PDB entry 3F9H | X-ray diffraction, 2.90 A resolution | chains A and B

== Chain A (and B) ==
Name: 3C-like proteinase
Organism: SARS coronavirus
Notes: EC 3.4.22.-; chain B of this document is another copy of the same molecule, construct and numbering; everything in this record applies to it too
Reference sequence: P0C6U8 (R1A_CVHSA); residues 1-306 here correspond to UniProt positions 3241-3546 (UniProt number = residue number + 3240)
Amino-acid sequence (308 residues; row label = number of the first residue in the row; numbers below 1 keep their minus sign (Gly-1 is residue -1)):
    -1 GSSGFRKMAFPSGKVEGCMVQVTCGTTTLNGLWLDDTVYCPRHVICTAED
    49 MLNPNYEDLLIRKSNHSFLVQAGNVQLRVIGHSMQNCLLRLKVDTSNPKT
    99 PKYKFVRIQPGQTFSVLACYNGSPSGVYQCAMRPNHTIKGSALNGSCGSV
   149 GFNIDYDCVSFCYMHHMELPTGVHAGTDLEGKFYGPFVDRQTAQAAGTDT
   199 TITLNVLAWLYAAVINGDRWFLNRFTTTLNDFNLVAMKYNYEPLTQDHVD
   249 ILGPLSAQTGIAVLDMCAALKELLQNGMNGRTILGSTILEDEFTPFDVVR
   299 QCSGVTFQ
Not modelled in the structure: -1 to 1, 301-306 (chain B: -1 to 0, 301-306)
Sequence notes: expression tag (-1 to 0); engineered mutation Ala140 (Phe3380 in P0C6U8)
UniProt features mapped onto this chain:
  - active site (For 3CL-PRO activity): His41, Cys145
  - site: Gln306 (Cleavage)
From the paper describing this entry:
  - conformationally variable residues: Cys145
  - self-association interface (contacts with another copy of this molecule); pairs are residue here / residue on that copy: Asn142-Arg4 (hydrogen bond)
  - catalytic residues: His41, Cys145 (citing earlier work)
  - mutagenesis - F140A: abolished catalytic activity (citing earlier work)

== Interface between chain A and chain B ==
Residue-residue contacts - 55 pairs, chain A then chain B:
  Gly2(A) with Ser139(B)
  Phe3(A) with Lys137(B); Ser139(B); Asn142(B)
  Arg4(A) with Tyr126(B); Gln127(B), hydrogen bond (side chain-backbone); Cys128(B); Lys137(B), hydrogen bond (side chain-backbone); Asn142(B), hydrogen bond (backbone-side chain); Glu290(B), salt bridge
  Met6(A) with Ala116(B), hydrophobic; Gly124(B); Val125(B); Tyr126(B), hydrophobic; Asn142(B), hydrogen bond
  Ala7(A) with Gly124(B); Val125(B), hydrogen bond (backbone-backbone)
  Pro9(A) with Ser10(B); Glu14(B); Ser123(B); Gly124(B)
  Ser10(A) with Pro9(B); Ser10(B), hydrogen bond (backbone-side chain); Glu14(B), hydrogen bond (backbone-side chain)
  Gly11(A) with Gly11(B); Glu14(B), hydrogen bond (backbone-side chain)
  Glu14(A) with Pro9(B); Ser10(B), hydrogen bond (side chain-backbone); Gly11(B), hydrogen bond (side chain-backbone)
  Ala116(A) with Met6(B), hydrophobic
  Pro122(A) with Pro9(B)
  Ser123(A) with Pro9(B)
  Gly124(A) with Met6(B); Ala7(B)
  Val125(A) with Met6(B); Ala7(B), hydrogen bond (backbone-backbone); Phe8(B); Val125(B), hydrophobic
  Tyr126(A) with Arg4(B); Met6(B), hydrophobic
  Cys128(A) with Arg4(B)
  Ile136(A) with Arg4(B)
  Lys137(A) with Ser1(B); Arg4(B), hydrogen bond (backbone-side chain)
  Gly138(A) with Ser1(B), hydrogen bond (backbone-backbone); Gly2(B)
  Ser139(A) with Gly2(B), hydrogen bond (backbone-backbone); Asn214(B)
  Leu141(A) with Gln299(B)
  Asn142(A) with Phe3(B); Arg4(B), hydrogen bond (side chain-backbone); Met6(B)
  Thr285(A) with Ile286(B)
  Glu290(A) with Arg4(B), salt bridge
  Arg298(A) with Ser123(B)
Interface residues without a listed pair, chain A (31 interface residues in all): Phe8, Lys12, Leu115, Asn214, Ile286, Gln299
Interface residues without a listed pair, chain B (34 interface residues in all): Lys5, Leu115, Pro122, Ile136, Gly138, Ala140, Leu141, Thr285, Arg298

== Overview ==
31 residues of chain A face 34 of chain B across their interface; the contacts include 15 hydrogen bonds and 2
salt bridges. Polar pairs include Arg4(A)-Glu290(B), Arg4(A)-Gln127(B) and Arg4(A)-Lys137(B). Curated
annotation (UniProt) lists active-site residues His41(A) and Cys145(A) on chain A. From the paper: catalytic
residues His41(A) and Cys145(A); F140A of chain A abolishes catalytic activity.
Chain A and chain B are both 3C-like proteinase (SARS coronavirus); the structure, Crystal Structure of the
F140A mutant of SARS-Coronovirus 3C-like Protease at pH 7.6, was determined by X-ray diffraction together with
3F9E, 3F9F and 3F9G from the same study.
